Entry 6MUF (X-ray diffraction, 2.91 A resolution); this record covers chains B and D of the 6 polymer chains in the assembly.

# Chain B
Name: Envelope glycoprotein gp160
Source organism: Human immunodeficiency virus 1
Notes: fragment: gp41
UniProt: B3UEZ6 (B3UEZ6_9HIV1); residues 512-664 here correspond to UniProt positions 516-668 (UniProt number = residue number + 4)
Sequence (153 residues; row label = number of the first residue in the row):
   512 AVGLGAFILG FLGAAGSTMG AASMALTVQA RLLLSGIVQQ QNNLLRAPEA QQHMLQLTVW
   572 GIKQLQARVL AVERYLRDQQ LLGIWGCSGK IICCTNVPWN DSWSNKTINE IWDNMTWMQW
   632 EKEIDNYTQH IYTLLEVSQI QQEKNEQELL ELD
Not modelled in the structure: 512-518, 546-568, 664
Construct notes: engineered mutation Pro559 (Ile563 in B3UEZ6), Cys605 (Thr609 in B3UEZ6)
Cystine bridges: Cys598-Cys604
Glycans and other covalent adducts: N-acetylglucosamine (NAG) linked to Asn611, Asn637

# Chain D
Name: 35O22 scFv heavy chain portion
Source organism: Homo sapiens
Notes: engineered mutation(s): E10T, L11T, K12T, A16S, I68N, K83T, F84S,; antibody fragment or engineered binder
Sequence (134 residues; each row starts with the number of its first residue; a row labelled like 72A-72H holds insertion residues (72A, then the next letters in order)):
     1 QGQLVQSGAT TTKPGSSVKI SCKTSGYRFN FYHINWIRQT AGRGPEWMGW IS
   52A P
    53 YSGDKNLAPA FQDRVIMTTD
72A-72H TEVPVTSF
    73 TSTGAAYMEI
82A-82C RNL
    83 TSDDTGTYFC AKGLLRDG
100A-100F SSTWLP
   101 YLWGQGTLLT VSSAST
Not modelled in the structure: 111-116
Cystine bridges: Cys22-Cys92

# Interface between chain B and chain D
Contacting residue pairs (12; chain B residue first):
  Gly527(B) - Arg98(D)  hydrogen bond (backbone-side chain)
  Thr529(B) - Arg98(D)
  Asn620(B) - Leu97(D)
  Asp624(B) - Arg98(D)  hydrogen bond (backbone-backbone)
  Asp624(B) - Asp99(D)  hydrogen bond (backbone-backbone)
  Asn625(B) - Tyr32(D)  hydrogen bond
  Asn625(B) - Leu96(D)
  Asn625(B) - Leu97(D)
  Asn625(B) - Arg98(D)  hydrogen bond (backbone-side chain)
  Thr627(B) - Arg98(D)
  Gln630(B) - Phe72H(D)
  Gln630(B) - Arg98(D)
Also at the interface, not in a pair above, chain B (8 interface residues in all): Ser528
Also at the interface, not in a pair above, chain D (8 interface residues in all): Phe31, Gly100

# Overview
The chain B/chain D interface involves 8 residues from each chain, with 5 hydrogen bonds. Polar pairs include
Gly527(B)-Arg98(D), Asn625(B)-Tyr32(D) and Asn625(B)-Arg98(D). N-acetylglucosamine is covalently linked to
Asn611(B) and Asn637(B).
Here chain B is Envelope glycoprotein gp160 (Human immunodeficiency virus 1) and chain D is 35O22 scFv heavy
chain portion (Homo sapiens). Entry 6MUF (Crystal Structure of HIV-1 B41 SOSIP.664 Prefusion Env Trimer in
Complex with Human Antibodies 3H109L and ...) was determined by X-ray diffraction (same publication as 6MTJ,
6MTN, 6MU6, 6MU7, 6MU8 and 6MUG).
